3THR - chains C and D of the 4 polymer chains in the assembly; structure by X-ray diffraction, 2.00 A resolution.

Chain C (and D):
Name: Glycine N-methyltransferase
From: Rattus norvegicus
Notes: EC 2.1.1.20; chain D of this document is another copy of the same molecule, construct and numbering; everything in this record applies to it too
Reference sequence: P13255 (GNMT_RAT); residues 1-292 here correspond to UniProt positions 2-293 (UniProt number = residue number + 1)
Amino-acid sequence (293 residues; numbered 300 to 292; the number before each row is that of its first residue):
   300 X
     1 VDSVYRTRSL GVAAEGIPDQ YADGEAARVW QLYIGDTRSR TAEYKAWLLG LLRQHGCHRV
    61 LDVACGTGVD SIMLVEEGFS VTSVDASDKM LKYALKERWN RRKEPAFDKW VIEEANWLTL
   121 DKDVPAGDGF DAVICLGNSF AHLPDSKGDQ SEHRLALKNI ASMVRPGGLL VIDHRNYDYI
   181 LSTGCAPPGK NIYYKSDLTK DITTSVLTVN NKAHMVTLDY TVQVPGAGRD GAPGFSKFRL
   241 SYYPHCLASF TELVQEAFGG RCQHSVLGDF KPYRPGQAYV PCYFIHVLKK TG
Disordered / not traced: 225-232 (chain D: 226-232)
Covalently attached groups: covalent link Val-1/ACE_300
Modified / non-standard residues: ACE (acetyl group) at position 300
Sequence notes: acetylation (300)
Ligand contacts:
  - 5-methyl-5,6,7,8-tetrahydrofolic acid (C2F), molecule 1: Ser-3, Val-4, Tyr-5, ACE_300
  - 5-methyl-5,6,7,8-tetrahydrofolic acid (C2F), molecule 2: Arg-59, Ser-80, Thr-82, Pro-125, Ala-126, Gly-127, Asp-128, Gly-129, Phe-130
  - 5-methyl-5,6,7,8-tetrahydrofolic acid (C2F), molecule 3: Asp-145, Ser-146, Ser-205, Leu-207, His-214, Met-215, Thr-217, Arg-239
  - tris(hydroxyethyl)aminomethane (TAM): Trp-30, Tyr-33, Ile-34, Thr-37, Thr-67, Met-90, Gly-137, His-142, Asn-191, Leu-240
UniProt features mapped onto this chain:
  - binding site ((6S)-5-methyl-5,6,7,8-tetrahydrofolate): Ser-3, Tyr-5, His-214, Arg-239
  - binding site (S-adenosyl-L-methionine): Tyr-21, Trp-30, Tyr-33, Arg-40, Ala-64, Asp-85 to Ser-87, Asn-116, Trp-117, Leu-136 to Ser-139, Arg-175, Tyr-220
  - modified residue: Val-1 (N-acetylvaline), Ser-9 (Phosphoserine), Tyr-33 (Phosphotyrosine), Lys-45 (N6-succinyllysine), Lys-190 (N6-succinyllysine), Lys-195 (N6-succinyllysine), Lys-200 (N6-succinyllysine)
Reported in the primary citation:
  - binding site for 5-methyl-5,6,7,8-tetrahydrofolic acid: Ser-3, Val-4, Tyr-5, Thr-7, Asp-145, Ser-205, Leu-207, His-214, Met-215, Thr-217, Arg-239
  - post-translational modification sites: Val-1

Chain C / chain D interface:
Residue-residue contacts (92; chain C residue first):
  Tyr-5(C) with Ser-205(D); Thr-217(D), hydrogen bond; Arg-239(D)
  Arg-6(C) with Arg-239(D), hydrogen bond (backbone-side chain)
  Thr-7(C) with Arg-239(D); Leu-240(D); Ser-241(D), hydrogen bond (backbone-side chain)
  Arg-8(C) with Arg-239(D)
  Ser-9(C) with Ala-26(D); Phe-238(D); Arg-239(D), hydrogen bond (side chain-backbone)
  Leu-10(C) with Tyr-21(D), hydrophobic
  Gly-11(C) with Tyr-21(D); Lys-89(D), hydrogen bond (backbone-side chain)
  Val-12(C) with Trp-30(D), hydrophobic; Arg-239(D); Leu-240(D), hydrophobic
  Ala-13(C) with Trp-30(D), hydrogen bond (backbone-side chain); Ser-87(D); Lys-89(D)
  Ala-14(C) with Ser-87(D); Met-90(D); His-142(D)
  Glu-15(C) with Ala-64(D); Gly-66(D); Asp-85(D); Met-90(D); Ser-139(D); His-142(D), salt bridge
  Gly-16(C) with Asp-85(D), hydrogen bond (backbone-side chain); Ala-86(D); Trp-117(D)
  Ile-17(C) with Ala-86(D); Ser-87(D); His-142(D)
  Pro-18(C) with Ala-86(D); Asn-116(D)
  Asp-19(C) with Ser-87(D), hydrogen bond; Asp-88(D), hydrogen bond (side chain-backbone); Lys-89(D), hydrogen bond (side chain-backbone)
  Tyr-21(C) with Leu-10(D), hydrophobic; Gly-11(D)
  Ala-26(C) with Ser-9(D); Leu-10(D)
  Ala-27(C) with Gly-11(D)
  Trp-30(C) with Val-12(D), hydrophobic; Ala-13(D), hydrogen bond (side chain-backbone)
  Ala-64(C) with Glu-15(D)
  Gly-66(C) with Glu-15(D)
  Asp-85(C) with Glu-15(D); Gly-16(D), hydrogen bond (side chain-backbone)
  Ala-86(C) with Gly-16(D); Ile-17(D); Pro-18(D)
  Ser-87(C) with Ala-13(D); Ala-14(D); Ile-17(D); Asp-19(D), hydrogen bond
  Asp-88(C) with Asp-19(D), hydrogen bond (backbone-side chain); Lys-92(D), salt bridge
  Lys-89(C) with Gly-11(D), hydrogen bond (side chain-backbone); Ala-13(D); Asp-19(D), hydrogen bond (backbone-side chain)
  Met-90(C) with Ala-14(D), hydrophobic; Glu-15(D)
  Lys-92(C) with Asp-88(D), salt bridge
  Arg-98(C) with Trp-99(D)
  Trp-99(C) with Arg-98(D); Trp-99(D), hydrophobic; Asp-108(D)
  Arg-102(C) with Asp-108(D), salt bridge
  Lys-103(C) with Asp-108(D), salt bridge
  Asp-108(C) with Trp-99(D); Arg-102(D), salt bridge; Lys-103(D), salt bridge
  Asn-116(C) with Pro-18(D)
  Trp-117(C) with Gly-16(D)
  Ser-139(C) with Glu-15(D)
  His-142(C) with Ala-14(D); Glu-15(D), salt bridge; Ile-17(D)
  Leu-143(C) with Ile-17(D), hydrophobic
  Phe-238(C) with Ser-9(D)
  Arg-239(C) with Arg-6(D), hydrogen bond (side chain-backbone); Thr-7(D); Arg-8(D); Ser-9(D), hydrogen bond (backbone-side chain); Val-12(D)
  Leu-240(C) with Thr-7(D); Val-12(D), hydrophobic; Ala-13(D)
  Ser-241(C) with Thr-7(D), hydrogen bond (side chain-backbone)
Interface residues without a listed pair, chain C (45 interface residues in all): Phe-107, Trp-110, Met-215
Interface residues without a listed pair, chain D (47 interface residues in all): Tyr-5, Ala-27, Phe-107, Trp-110, Leu-143, Met-215

Overview:
45 residues of chain C and 47 residues of chain D are in contact; the contacts include 19 hydrogen bonds and 8
salt bridges. Polar contacts include Glu-15(C)/His-142(D), Asp-88(C)/Lys-92(D) and Arg-102(C)/Asp-108(D). From
the paper: a binding site for 5-methyl-5,6,7,8-tetrahydrofolic acid at Ser-3(C), Val-4(C) and Tyr-5(C) among
others; a modification site at Val-1(C).
Both chains are Glycine N-methyltransferase (Rattus norvegicus). Entry 3THR (Crystal structure of rat native
liver Glycine N-methyltransferase complexed with 5-methyltetrahydrofolate monoglutamate) was determined by
X-ray diffraction (same publication as 3THS).
